Entry 8KGQ (electron microscopy, 5.60 A resolution (low resolution: residue-level contacts below are approximate; hydrogen-bond / salt-bridge calls are withheld)); this record covers chains A and B of the 4 polymer chains in the assembly.

# Chain A (and B)
Protein: DNA topoisomerase 2
Organism: African swine fever virus
Notes: chain B of this document is another copy of the same molecule, construct and numbering; everything in this record applies to it too
UniProt: A0A2X0THW2 (A0A2X0THW2_ASF); residue numbers follow UniProt; this construct covers 1-1192
Amino-acid sequence (1211 residues; row label = number of the first residue in the row; numbers below 1 keep their minus sign (Glu-3 is residue -3)):
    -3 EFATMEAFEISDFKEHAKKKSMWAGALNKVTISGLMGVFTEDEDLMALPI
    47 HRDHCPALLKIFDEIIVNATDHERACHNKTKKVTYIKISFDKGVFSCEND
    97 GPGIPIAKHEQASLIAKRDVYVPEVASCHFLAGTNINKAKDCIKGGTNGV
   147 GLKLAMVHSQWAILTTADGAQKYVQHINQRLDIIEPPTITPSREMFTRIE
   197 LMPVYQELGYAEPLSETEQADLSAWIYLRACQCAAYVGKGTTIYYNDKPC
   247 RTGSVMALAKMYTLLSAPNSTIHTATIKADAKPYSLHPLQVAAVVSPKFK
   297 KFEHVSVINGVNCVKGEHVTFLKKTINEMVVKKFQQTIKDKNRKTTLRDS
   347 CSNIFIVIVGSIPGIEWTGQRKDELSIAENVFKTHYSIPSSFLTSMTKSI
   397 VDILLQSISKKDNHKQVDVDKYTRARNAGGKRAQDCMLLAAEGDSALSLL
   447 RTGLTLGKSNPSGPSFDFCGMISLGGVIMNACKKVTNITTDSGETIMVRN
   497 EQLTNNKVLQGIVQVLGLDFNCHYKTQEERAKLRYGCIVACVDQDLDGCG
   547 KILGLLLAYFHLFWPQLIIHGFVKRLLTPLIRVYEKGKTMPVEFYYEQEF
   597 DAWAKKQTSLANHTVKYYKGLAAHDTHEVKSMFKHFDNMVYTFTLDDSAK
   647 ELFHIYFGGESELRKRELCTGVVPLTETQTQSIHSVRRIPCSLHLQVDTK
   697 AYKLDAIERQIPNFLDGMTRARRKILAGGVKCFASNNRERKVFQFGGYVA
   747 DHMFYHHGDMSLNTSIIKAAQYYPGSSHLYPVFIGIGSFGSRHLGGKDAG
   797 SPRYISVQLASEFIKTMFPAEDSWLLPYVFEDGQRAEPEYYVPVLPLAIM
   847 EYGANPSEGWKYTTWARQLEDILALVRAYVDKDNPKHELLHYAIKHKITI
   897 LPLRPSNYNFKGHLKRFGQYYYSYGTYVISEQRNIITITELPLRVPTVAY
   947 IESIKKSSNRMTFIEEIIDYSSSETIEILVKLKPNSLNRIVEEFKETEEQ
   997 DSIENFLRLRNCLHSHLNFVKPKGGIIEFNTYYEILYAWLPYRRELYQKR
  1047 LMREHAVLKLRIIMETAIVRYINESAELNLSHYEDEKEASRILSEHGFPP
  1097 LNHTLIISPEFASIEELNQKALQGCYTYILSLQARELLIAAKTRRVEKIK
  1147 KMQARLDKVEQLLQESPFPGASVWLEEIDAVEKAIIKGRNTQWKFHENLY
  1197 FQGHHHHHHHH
Not modelled in the structure: -3 to 2, 1193-1207
Differences from the reference sequence: expression tag (-3 to 0, 1193-1207)

# Chain A / chain B interface
Pairs across the interface (223; chain A residue first):
  Ala3(A) with Gly129(B); Thr130(B)
  Phe4(A) with Ile100(B); Pro101(B); His105(B); Val118(B); Ala122(B); Gly129(B); Thr130(B)
  Glu5(A) with Leu127(B); Ala128(B); Gly129(B); Ile132(B); Asn133(B)
  Ile6(A) with His105(B); Gln107(B); Ala108(B); Val121(B); His125(B); Leu127(B)
  Ser7(A) with Leu127(B); Ile132(B)
  Phe9(A) with Phe9(B)
  His12(A) with Leu127(B); Asn144(B)
  Lys15(A) with Ile132(B); Asn133(B)
  Lys16(A) with Asn131(B); Ile132(B); Thr143(B); Asn144(B)
  Ser17(A) with Glu362(B); Trp363(B)
  Met18(A) with Met18(B); Trp19(B); Asn144(B); Gly365(B); Gln366(B)
  Gly21(A) with Trp363(B)
  Ala22(A) with Glu362(B)
  Leu23(A) with Glu362(B)
  Asn24(A) with Glu362(B)
  Val26(A) with Ser372(B); Ile373(B)
  Thr27(A) with Glu313(B); Ile373(B); Ala374(B); Glu375(B)
  Asp49(A) with Ala374(B)
  His105(A) with Phe4(B); Ile6(B)
  Gln107(A) with Ile6(B)
  Val121(A) with Ile6(B)
  His125(A) with Ile6(B)
  Leu127(A) with Glu5(B); Ile6(B); Ser7(B); Asp8(B); Phe9(B); His12(B)
  Ala128(A) with Glu5(B); Ile6(B)
  Gly129(A) with Ala3(B); Phe4(B); Glu5(B)
  Thr130(A) with Ala3(B); Phe4(B)
  Asn131(A) with Lys16(B)
  Ile132(A) with Glu5(B); Ser7(B); Lys15(B); Lys16(B)
  Asn133(A) with Glu5(B); Lys15(B)
  Thr143(A) with Lys16(B)
  Asn144(A) with His12(B); Lys16(B); Met18(B)
  Glu313(A) with Thr27(B)
  Arg344(A) with Lys296(B); Arg344(B); Ser348(B)
  Asp345(A) with Arg344(B)
  Ser348(A) with Arg344(B)
  Glu362(A) with Ser17(B); Leu23(B)
  Trp363(A) with Ser17(B)
  Thr364(A) with Ser17(B); Met18(B); Arg367(B)
  Gly365(A) with Met18(B)
  Gln366(A) with Met18(B)
  Arg367(A) with Thr364(B)
  Ser372(A) with Ala22(B)
  Ile373(A) with Val26(B); Thr27(B)
  Glu375(A) with Thr27(B)
  Lys407(A) with Arg339(B); Asp345(B)
  Asp408(A) with Ile404(B); Lys407(B)
  His410(A) with Ile334(B); Asp336(B)
  Lys411(A) with Asp336(B); Asn338(B)
  Val413(A) with Lys335(B)
  Arg422(A) with Ile964(B); Asp965(B); Tyr966(B)
  Ser441(A) with Ala795(B); Gly796(B); Ser797(B)
  Ser444(A) with Asp794(B)
  Thr448(A) with Ser969(B)
  Thr451(A) with Ser967(B); Ser968(B); Ser969(B)
  Gly453(A) with Ser968(B)
  Asp463(A) with Tyr966(B)
  Lys615(A) with Arg799(B); Tyr800(B)
  Ala618(A) with Gly783(B); Ser784(B)
  Ala619(A) with Gly783(B); Tyr800(B)
  Asp621(A) with Gly783(B)
  Arg734(A) with Asp747(B)
  Glu735(A) with Lys612(B)
  Arg736(A) with Asp747(B)
  Phe739(A) with Ala746(B); Asp755(B)
  Gln740(A) with Gly743(B); Ala746(B); Asp747(B)
  Gly743(A) with Gln740(B)
  Ala746(A) with Phe739(B); Gln740(B)
  Asp747(A) with Arg734(B); Arg736(B); Gln740(B)
  Gly754(A) with Arg799(B)
  Asp755(A) with Phe739(B)
  Gly783(A) with Ala618(B); Ala619(B); His620(B)
  Ser784(A) with Ser444(B); Ala618(B)
  Leu790(A) with Arg447(B)
  Asp794(A) with Ser444(B); Arg447(B)
  Ala795(A) with Ser441(B)
  Gly796(A) with Ser441(B)
  Ser797(A) with Ser441(B)
  Arg799(A) with Lys615(B); Gly754(B)
  Tyr800(A) with Ser441(B); Lys615(B); Gly616(B); Ala619(B)
  Ile801(A) with Ala618(B)
  Asp965(A) with Arg422(B)
  Tyr966(A) with Arg422(B); Asp463(B)
  Ser967(A) with Thr451(B)
  Ser968(A) with Thr451(B); Gly453(B)
  Ser969(A) with Thr448(B); Thr451(B)
  Tyr1067(A) with Ala1130(B)
  Ser1071(A) with Ser1077(B)
  Ala1072(A) with Asn1075(B)
  Asn1075(A) with Ala1072(B)
  Leu1076(A) with Ala1130(B); Leu1133(B); Leu1134(B)
  Ser1077(A) with Ala1072(B); Leu1133(B); Ile1135(B)
  His1078(A) with Ile1135(B)
  Tyr1079(A) with Leu1134(B); Ile1135(B)
  Glu1080(A) with Leu1134(B); Ile1135(B); Ala1136(B)
  Asp1081(A) with Leu1134(B)
  Glu1082(A) with Arg1131(B); Leu1134(B)
  Ala1085(A) with Leu1134(B)
  Thr1123(A) with Arg1131(B)
  Ile1125(A) with Ala1130(B)
  Leu1126(A) with Gln1129(B); Ala1130(B); Arg1131(B)
  Ser1127(A) with Gln1129(B); Arg1131(B)
  Leu1128(A) with Leu1128(B); Gln1129(B); Ala1130(B)
  Gln1129(A) with Leu1126(B); Ser1127(B); Leu1128(B); Gln1129(B)
  Ala1130(A) with Leu1076(B); Ile1125(B); Leu1126(B); Leu1128(B)
  Arg1131(A) with Thr1123(B); Leu1126(B); Ser1127(B)
  Leu1133(A) with Leu1076(B); Ser1077(B)
  Leu1134(A) with Leu1076(B); Tyr1079(B); Glu1080(B); Asp1081(B); Glu1082(B)
  Ile1135(A) with His1078(B); Tyr1079(B); Glu1080(B)
  Ala1136(A) with Glu1080(B); Asp1081(B)
  Lys1190(A) with Asp621(B); Thr622(B)
Other interface residues (no listed pair), chain A (133 interface residues in all): Asp8, Trp19, Ser29, Ala108, Val118, Ala122, Lys134, Lys296, Asp369, Ala374, Arg447, Leu452, Lys612, Gly616, His620, Lys737, Gly742, Tyr751, His753, Gly781, Ile964, Ile1068, His1192
Other interface residues (no listed pair), chain B (135 interface residues in all): Gly21, Asp49, Lys134, Thr342, Asp369, Leu445, Leu452, Asp539, His623, Tyr751, His753, Ile782, Ser787, Leu790, Ile801, Tyr1067, Ala1085, Lys1190

# Overview
133 residues of chain A and 135 residues of chain B are in contact.
Both chains are DNA topoisomerase 2 (African swine fever virus). Entry 8KGQ (Structure of African swine fever
virus topoisomerase II in complex with dsDNA) was determined by electron microscopy together with 8KGM, 8KGN
and 8KGR from the same study.
